PDB entry 9JJ7 | X-ray diffraction, 1.80 A resolution | chains A and C

[Chain A]
Molecule: 3C-like proteinase nsp5
From: Severe acute respiratory syndrome coronavirus 2
Notes: EC 3.4.22.69
UniProtKB: P0DTD1 (R1AB_SARS2); residues 1-306 here correspond to UniProt positions 3264-3569 (UniProt number = residue number + 3263)
Chain sequence (306 residues; row label = number of the first residue in the row):
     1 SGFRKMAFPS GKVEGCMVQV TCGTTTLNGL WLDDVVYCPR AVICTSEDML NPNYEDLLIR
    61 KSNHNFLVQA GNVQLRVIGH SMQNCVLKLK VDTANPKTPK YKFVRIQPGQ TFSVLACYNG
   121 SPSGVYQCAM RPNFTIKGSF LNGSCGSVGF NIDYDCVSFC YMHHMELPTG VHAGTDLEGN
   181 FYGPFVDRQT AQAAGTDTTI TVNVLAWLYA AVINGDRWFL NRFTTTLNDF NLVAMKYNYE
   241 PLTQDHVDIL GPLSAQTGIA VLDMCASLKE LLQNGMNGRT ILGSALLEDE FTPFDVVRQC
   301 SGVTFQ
Construct notes: conflict Ala41 (His3304 in P0DTD1)

[Chain C]
Molecule: Eukaryotic translation initiation factor 4 gamma 2
UniProtKB: P78344 (IF4G2_HUMAN); residues 1-10 here correspond to UniProt positions 446-455 (UniProt number = residue number + 445)
Chain sequence (10 residues; row label = number of the first residue in the row):
     1 LLSQLQGQSK
Unresolved in the structure: 10

[How chain A and chain C interact]
Pairs across the interface (38; chain A residue first):
  Thr24(A) with Gln8(C); Ser9(C)
  Thr25(A) with Gln8(C)
  Thr26(A) with Gly7(C); Gln8(C), hydrogen bond (backbone-backbone)
  Ala41(A) with Leu5(C), hydrophobic
  Phe140(A) with Gln6(C), hydrogen bond (backbone-side chain)
  Leu141(A) with Gln6(C)
  Asn142(A) with Gln6(C); Gly7(C); Gln8(C)
  Gly143(A) with Gln6(C), hydrogen bond (backbone-backbone); Gly7(C), hydrogen bond (backbone-backbone); Gln8(C)
  Ser144(A) with Gln6(C), hydrogen bond (backbone-backbone)
  Cys145(A) with Gln6(C), hydrogen bond (backbone-backbone); Gly7(C)
  His163(A) with Gln6(C), hydrogen bond
  His164(A) with Leu5(C); Gln6(C), hydrogen bond (backbone-backbone)
  Met165(A) with Gln4(C); Leu5(C), hydrophobic
  Glu166(A) with Ser3(C); Gln4(C), hydrogen bond (backbone-backbone); Gln6(C), hydrogen bond
  Leu167(A) with Gln4(C)
  Pro168(A) with Leu1(C)
  His172(A) with Gln6(C)
  Asp187(A) with Leu5(C)
  Arg188(A) with Ser3(C), hydrogen bond (backbone-side chain)
  Gln189(A) with Leu2(C); Ser3(C); Gln4(C); Leu5(C), hydrogen bond (side chain-backbone)
  Thr190(A) with Leu2(C); Ser3(C), hydrogen bond (backbone-backbone)
  Ala191(A) with Leu2(C), hydrophobic
  Gln192(A) with Ser3(C), hydrogen bond
Other interface residues (no listed pair), chain A (26 interface residues in all): Met49, Tyr54, Asn119

[In short]
26 residues of chain A face 9 of chain C across their interface; the contacts include 14 hydrogen bonds. Polar
pairs include Phe140(A)-Gln6(C), His163(A)-Gln6(C) and Glu166(A)-Gln6(C).
Here chain A is 3C-like proteinase nsp5 (Severe acute respiratory syndrome coronavirus 2) and chain C is
Eukaryotic translation initiation factor 4 gamma 2. Entry 9JJ7 (The crystal structure of SARS-CoV-2 NSP5 in
complex with eIF4G2) was determined by X-ray diffraction.
